Entry 8HKC (electron microscopy, 2.49 A resolution); this record covers chains F and G of the 7 polymer chains in the assembly.

# Chain F
Name: DNA-directed RNA polymerase subunit beta'
Source organism: Escherichia coli K-12
Notes: EC 2.7.7.6
UniProt: P0A8T7 (RPOC_ECOLI); residue numbers follow UniProt; this construct covers 2-1407
Sequence (1425 residues; each row starts with the number of its first residue; numbers below 1 keep their minus sign (Met-1 is residue -1)):
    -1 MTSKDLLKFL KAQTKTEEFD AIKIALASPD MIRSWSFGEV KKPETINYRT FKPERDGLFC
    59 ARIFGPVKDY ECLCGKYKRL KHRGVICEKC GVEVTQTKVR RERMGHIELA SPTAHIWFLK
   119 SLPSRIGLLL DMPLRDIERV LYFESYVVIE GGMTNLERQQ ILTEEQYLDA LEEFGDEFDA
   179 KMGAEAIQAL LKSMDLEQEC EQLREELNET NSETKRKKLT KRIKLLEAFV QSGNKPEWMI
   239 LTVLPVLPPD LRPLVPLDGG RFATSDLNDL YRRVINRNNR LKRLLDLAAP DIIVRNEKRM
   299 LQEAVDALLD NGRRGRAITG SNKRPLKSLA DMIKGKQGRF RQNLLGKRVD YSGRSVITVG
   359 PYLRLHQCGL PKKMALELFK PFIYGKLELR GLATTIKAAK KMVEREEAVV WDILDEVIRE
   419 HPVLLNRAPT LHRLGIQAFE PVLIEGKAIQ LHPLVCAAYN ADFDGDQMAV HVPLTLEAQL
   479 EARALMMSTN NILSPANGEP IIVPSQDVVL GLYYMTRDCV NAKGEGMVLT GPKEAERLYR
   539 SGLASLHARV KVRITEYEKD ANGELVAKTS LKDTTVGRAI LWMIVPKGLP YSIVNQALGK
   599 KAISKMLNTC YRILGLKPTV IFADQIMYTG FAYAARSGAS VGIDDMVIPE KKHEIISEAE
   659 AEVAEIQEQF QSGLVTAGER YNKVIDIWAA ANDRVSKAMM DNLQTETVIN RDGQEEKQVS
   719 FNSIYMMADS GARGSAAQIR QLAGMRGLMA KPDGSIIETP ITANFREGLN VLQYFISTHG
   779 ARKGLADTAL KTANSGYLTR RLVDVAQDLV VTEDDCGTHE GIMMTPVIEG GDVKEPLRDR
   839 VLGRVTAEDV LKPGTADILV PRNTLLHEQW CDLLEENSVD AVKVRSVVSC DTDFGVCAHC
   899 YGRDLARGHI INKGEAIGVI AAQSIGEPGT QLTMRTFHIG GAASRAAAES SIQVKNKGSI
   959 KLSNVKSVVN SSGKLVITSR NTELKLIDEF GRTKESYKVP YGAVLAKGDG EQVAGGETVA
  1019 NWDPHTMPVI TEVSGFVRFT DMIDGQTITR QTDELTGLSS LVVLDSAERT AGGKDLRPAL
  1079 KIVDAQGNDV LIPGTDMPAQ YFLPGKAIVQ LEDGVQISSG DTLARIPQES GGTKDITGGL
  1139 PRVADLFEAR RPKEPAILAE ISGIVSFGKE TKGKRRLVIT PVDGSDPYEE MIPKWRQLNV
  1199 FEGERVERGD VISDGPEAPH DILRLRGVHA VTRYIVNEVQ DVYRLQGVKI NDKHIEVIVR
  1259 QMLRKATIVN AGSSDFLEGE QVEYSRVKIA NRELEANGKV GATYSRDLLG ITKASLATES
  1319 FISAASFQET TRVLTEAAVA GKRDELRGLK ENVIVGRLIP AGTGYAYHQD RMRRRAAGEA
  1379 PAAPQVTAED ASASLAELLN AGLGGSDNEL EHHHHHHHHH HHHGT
Disordered / not traced: -1 to 14, 931-956, 960-1135, 1377-1423
Construct notes: initiating methionine (-1); expression tag (0-1, 1408-1423)
UniProt features mapped onto this chain:
  - binding site (Zn(2+)): Cys70, Cys72, Cys85, Cys88, Cys814, Cys888, Cys895, Cys898
  - binding site (Mg(2+)): Asp460, Asp462, Asp464
  - modified residue: Lys983 (N6-acetyllysine)
  - mutagenesis: Gln504 (Q504P: Resistant to antibiotics salinamide A and B), Asn690 (N690D: Resistant to antibiotics salinamide A and B), Met697 (M697V: Resistant to antibiotics salinamide A and B), Ala735 (A735T: Resistant to antibiotics salinamide A and B), Arg738 (R738C/H/P/S: Resistant to antibiotics salinamide A and B), Ala748 (A748E: Resistant to antibiotics salinamide A and B), Pro758 (P758S/T: Resistant to antibiotics salinamide A and B), Phe763 (F763C: Resistant to antibiotics salinamide A and B), Ser775 (S775A: Resistant to antibiotics salinamide A and B), Ala779 (A779T/V: Resistant to antibiotics salinamide A and B), Arg780 (R780C: Resistant to antibiotics salinamide A and B), Gly782 (G782A/C: Resistant to antibiotics salinamide A and B), 1 further mutagenesis entry in UniProt
Ion coordination: Zn2+ site 1: Cys70, Cys72, Cys85, Cys88; Mg2+: Asp460, Asp462, Asp464; Zn2+ site 2: Cys814, Cys888, Cys895, Cys898
Reported in the primary citation:
  - binding site for the 54-nt DNA strand: Arg47

# Chain G
Molecule: 54-nt DNA strand
Source organism: Escherichia coli
Sequence (54 nucleotides; row label = number of the first residue in the row):
     1 CCCCCTTGAA GACGTGGTTT ACGACCCCAT TTAGTAGTCA ACCGCAGTGA GTGG
Disordered / not traced: 30-41

# Interface between chain F and chain G
Contacting residue pairs (8; chain F residue first):
  Asn45(F) - DG23(G)  hydrogen bond to the phosphate
  Arg47(F) - DC22(G)  phosphate contact
  Arg47(F) - DG23(G)  salt bridge to the phosphate
  Arg133(F) - DA50(G)  salt bridge to the phosphate
  Lys219(F) - DT48(G)  salt bridge to the phosphate
  Arg1148(F) - DC45(G)  sugar contact
  Arg1148(F) - DA46(G)  phosphate contact
  Lys1311(F) - DG47(G)  salt bridge to the phosphate
Also at the interface, not in a pair above, chain F (10 interface residues in all): Glu42, Pro121, Lys216, Lys1170
Also at the interface, not in a pair above, chain G (10 interface residues in all): DA24, DG49, DG54

# Overview
The chain F/chain G interface involves 10 residues from each chain, with 1 hydrogen bond and 4 salt bridges.
Polar contacts include Asn45(F)-DG23(G), Arg47(F)-DG23(G) and Arg133(F)-DA50(G). Curated annotation (UniProt)
lists 8 Zn2+-binding residues, 3 Mg2+-binding residues and 13 mutagenesis sites on chain F. The paper reports
a binding site for the 54-nt DNA strand at Arg47(F).
Here chain F is DNA-directed RNA polymerase subunit beta' (Escherichia coli K-12) and chain G is a 54-nt DNA
strand (Escherichia coli). Entry 8HKC (Cryo-EM structure of E. coli RNAP sigma32 complex) was determined by
electron microscopy.
